8GQE - chains A and B; structure by X-ray diffraction, 2.00 A resolution.

# Chain A
Name: WD repeat-containing protein RUP2
Organism: Arabidopsis thaliana
Reference sequence: Q9FFA7 (RUP2_ARATH); residues 20-366 here = UniProt positions 20-366
Chain sequence (369 residues; row label = number of the first residue in the row):
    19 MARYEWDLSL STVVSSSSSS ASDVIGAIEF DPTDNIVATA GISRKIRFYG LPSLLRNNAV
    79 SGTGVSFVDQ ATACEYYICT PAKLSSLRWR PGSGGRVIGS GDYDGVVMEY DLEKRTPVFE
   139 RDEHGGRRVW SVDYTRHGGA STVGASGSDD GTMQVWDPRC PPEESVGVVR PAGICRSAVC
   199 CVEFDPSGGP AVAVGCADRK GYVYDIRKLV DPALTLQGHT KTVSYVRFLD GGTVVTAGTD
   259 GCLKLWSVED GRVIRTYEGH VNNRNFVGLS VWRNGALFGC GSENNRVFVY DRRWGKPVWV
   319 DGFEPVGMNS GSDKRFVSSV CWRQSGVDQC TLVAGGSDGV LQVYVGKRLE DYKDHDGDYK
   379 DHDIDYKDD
Disordered / not traced: 19, 368-387
Differences from the reference sequence: initiating methionine (19); expression tag (367-387)
What the authors report for this chain:
  - mutagenesis - S40A, K63A, Y95A, E141A, R146A: unchanged binding to Ultraviolet-B receptor UVR8 (chain B)

# Chain B
Name: Ultraviolet-B receptor UVR8
Organism: Arabidopsis thaliana
Reference sequence: Q9FN03 (UVR8_ARATH); residue numbers follow UniProt; this construct covers 12-421
Chain sequence (443 residues; each row starts with the number of its first residue):
    11 MAPPRKVLII SAGASHSVAL LSGDIVCSWG RGEDGQLGHG DAEDRPSPTQ LSALDGHQIV
    71 SVTCGADHTV AYSQSGMEVY SWGWGDFGRL GHGNSSDLFT PLPIKALHGI RIKQIACGDS
   131 HCLAVTMEGE VQSWGRNQNG QLGLGDTEDS LVPQKIQAFE GIRIKMVAAG AEHTAAVTED
   191 GDLYGWGWGR YGNLGLGDRT DRLVPERVTS TGGEKMSMVA CGWRHTISVS YSGALYTYGW
   251 SKYGQLGHGD LEDHLIPHKL EALSNSFISQ ISGGARHTMA LTSDGKLYGW GWNKFGQVGV
   311 GNNLDQCSPV QVRFPDDQKV VQVSCGWRHT LAVTERNNVF AWGRGTNGQL GIGESVDRNF
   371 PKIIEALSVD GASGQHIESS NIDPSSGKSW VSPAERYAVV PDETGLTDGS SLESAWSHPQ
   431 FEKGGGSGGG SGGSAWSHPQ FEK
Disordered / not traced: 11-12, 382-396, 414-453
Differences from the reference sequence: initiating methionine (11); engineered mutation A285 (Trp in Q9FN03); expression tag (422-453)
Curated features (UniProtKB/Swiss-Prot):
  - mutagenesis: W39 (W39A: Loss of function, homodimerization and interaction with COP1; W39F: No effect on function, homodimerization and interaction with COP1 ...), W92 (W92A: No effect on function, homodimerization and interaction with COP1), W94 (W94A: No effect on function, homodimerization and interaction with COP1), W144 (W144A: Cannot interact with COP1; W144F: No effect on the interaction with COP1; W144Y: No effect on the interaction with COP1), G145 (G145S: In uvr8-15; loss of function and interaction with COP1), W196 to R200 (In uvr8-1; loss of function), W196 (W196A: No effect on function, homodimerization and interaction with COP1), W198 (W198A: No effect on function, homodimerization and interaction with COP1), G202 (G202R: In uvr8-9; loss of function and interaction with COP1), W233 (W233A: Reduces response to UV-B), W250 (W250A: No effect on function, homodimerization and interaction with COP1), G283 (G283E: In uvr8-5; loss of response to UV-B), 5 further mutagenesis entries in UniProt
What the authors report for this chain:
  - conformationally variable residues (side-chain flip): D129, W233, R234, W337
  - contacts within the chain: D129-W233 (hydrogen bond)

# How chain A and chain B interact
Pairs across the interface (74):
  S37(A) with S105(B)
  S38(A) with N104(B); S105(B), hydrogen bond (side chain-backbone); S106(B), hydrogen bond
  A39(A) with D96(B); S105(B)
  S40(A) with W94(B); D107(B), hydrogen bond; W400(B); P403(B); R406(B)
  V42(A) with P403(B), hydrophobic; Y407(B), hydrophobic
  G44(A) with Y407(B)
  G59(A) with Y407(B)
  I60(A) with W94(B); R406(B); Y407(B)
  S61(A) with W94(B); D96(B)
  R62(A) with D44(B), salt bridge; D77(B), salt bridge; W94(B)
  K63(A) with D96(B), salt bridge
  Y95(A) with R146(B), hydrogen bond
  C97(A) with F97(B), hydrophobic; R146(B)
  P99(A) with W337(B)
  K101(A) with E43(B), salt bridge; D44(B), salt bridge
  L102(A) with Y407(B), hydrogen bond (backbone-side chain)
  Y121(A) with R41(B), hydrogen bond (backbone-side chain); E43(B); Y407(B); A408(B), hydrogen bond (side chain-backbone)
  D122(A) with R41(B), salt bridge; R338(B), salt bridge
  E138(A) with R286(B), salt bridge
  D140(A) with K304(B); F305(B); R354(B), salt bridge
  E141(A) with K304(B), salt bridge
  G143(A) with R354(B); T356(B), hydrogen bond (backbone-side chain)
  G144(A) with R354(B); T356(B)
  R146(A) with E43(B), salt bridge
  W148(A) with V409(B); P411(B)
  D167(A) with P411(B)
  S195(A) with E413(B), hydrogen bond
  A196(A) with P411(B), hydrophobic
  C198(A) with P411(B), hydrophobic
  A215(A) with E413(B)
  R217(A) with E413(B)
  T240(A) with V410(B); P411(B), hydrogen bond (side chain-backbone); E413(B), hydrogen bond (side chain-backbone)
  T257(A) with V410(B)
  R282(A) with A404(B); E405(B); V410(B), hydrogen bond (backbone-backbone)
  N283(A) with A404(B), hydrogen bond (side chain-backbone); Y407(B); A408(B), hydrogen bond (side chain-backbone); V410(B)
  F284(A) with A408(B), hydrogen bond (backbone-backbone); V409(B); V410(B); P411(B)
  D331(A) with W400(B), hydrogen bond; S402(B); P403(B)
  F334(A) with A404(B), hydrophobic
Other interface residues (no listed pair), chain A (45 interface residues in all): S103, T134, R145, C193, D216, K239, S242
Other interface residues (no listed pair), chain B (37 interface residues in all): S25, Y201, W233, Y253, W302, D412
From the paper, about this interface:
  - interface residues, chain A: R62(A), K63(A), K101(A), L102(A), D122(A), E138(A), D140(A), E141(A), R146(A), W148(A), C198(A), T257(A), F284(A)
  - hot spots on chain A (mutagenesis) - D122A/E138A/D140A: decreased binding to Ultraviolet-B receptor UVR8 (chain B)
  - interface residues, chain B: R41(B), E43(B), D44(B), D77(B), D96(B), R286(B), K304(B), R338(B), R354(B), W400(B)
  - hot spots on chain B (mutagenesis) - V410A/P411A: abolished binding to WD repeat-containing protein RUP2 (chain A)
  - hot spots on chain B (mutagenesis) - D44A: decreased binding to WD repeat-containing protein RUP2 (chain A)

# Overview
45 residues of chain A face 37 of chain B across their interface; the contacts include 16 hydrogen bonds and
11 salt bridges. Among the polar pairs are R62(A)-D44(B), R62(A)-D77(B) and K63(A)-D96(B). The paper reports
that D122A/E138A/D140A of chain A reduce binding to Ultraviolet-B receptor UVR8 (chain B); interface residues
R62(A), K63(A) and R41(B) among others; 8 substitutions were tested in all.
Here chain A is WD repeat-containing protein RUP2 and chain B is Ultraviolet-B receptor UVR8, both from
Arabidopsis thaliana. Entry 8GQE (Crystal structure of the W285A mutant of UVR8 in complex with RUP2) was
determined by X-ray diffraction.
